8QFS - chains C and B of the 3 polymer chains in the assembly; structure by electron microscopy, 2.70 A resolution.

# Chain C
Protein: Elongation factor Tu
Organism: Escherichia coli 'BL21-Gold(DE3)pLysS AG'
UniProt: E2QJ06 (E2QJ06_ECOLX); residues 1-394 here = UniProt positions 1-394
Amino-acid sequence (394 residues; each row starts with the number of its first residue):
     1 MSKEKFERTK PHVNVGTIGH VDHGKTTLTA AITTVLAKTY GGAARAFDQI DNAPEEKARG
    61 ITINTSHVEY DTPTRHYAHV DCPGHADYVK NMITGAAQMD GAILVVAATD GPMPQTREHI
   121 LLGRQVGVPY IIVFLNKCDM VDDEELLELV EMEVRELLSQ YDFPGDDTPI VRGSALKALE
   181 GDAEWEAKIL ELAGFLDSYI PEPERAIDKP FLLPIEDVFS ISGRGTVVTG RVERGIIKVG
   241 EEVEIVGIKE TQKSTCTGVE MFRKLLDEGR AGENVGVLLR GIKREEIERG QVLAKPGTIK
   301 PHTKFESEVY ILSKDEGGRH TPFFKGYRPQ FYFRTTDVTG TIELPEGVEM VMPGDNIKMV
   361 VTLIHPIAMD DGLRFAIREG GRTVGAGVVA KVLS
Unresolved in the structure: 1
Ion coordination: Mg2+: Thr26, Thr62 (together with GTP)
Small-molecule neighbours: GTP (guanosine-5'-triphosphate): Val21, Asp22, His23, Gly24, Lys25, Thr26, Thr27, Phe47, Gly60, Ile61, Thr62, Cys82, Pro83, Gly84, His85, Asn136, Lys137, Asp139, Met140, Ser174, Ala175, Leu176, Lys177

# Chain B
Molecule: tRNA
Organism: Escherichia coli 'BL21-Gold(DE3)pLysS AG'
Sequence (76 nucleotides; numbered 1 to 76; the number before each row is that of its first residue):
     1 GCCCGGAUAG CUCAGUCGGU AGAGCAGGGG AUUGAAAAUC CCCGUGXCCU UGGUUCGAUU
    61 CCGAGUCCGG GCACCA
Unresolved in the structure: 28-42
Modified positions: 4SU (4-thiouridine-5'-monophosphate) at position 8, H2U (5,6-dihydrouridine-5'-monophosphate) at position 16, H2U (5,6-dihydrouridine-5'-monophosphate) at position 20, 3AU (3-[(3S)-3-amino-3-carboxypropyl]uridine 5'-(dihydrogen phosphate)) at position 47, 5MU (5-methyluridine 5'-monophosphate) at position 54, PSU (pseudouridine-5'-monophosphate) at position 55

# Chain C / chain B interface
Pairs across the interface (51; chain C residue first):
  Pro54(C) - A73(B)  phosphate contact
  Pro54(C) - C74(B)  phosphate contact
  Glu55(C) - G1(B)  base contact
  Glu55(C) - C2(B)  sugar contact
  Glu55(C) - A73(B)  hydrogen bond to the sugar
  Arg59(C) - C2(B)  hydrogen bond to the phosphate
  Ile63(C) - C2(B)  sugar contact
  Asn64(C) - G1(B)  hydrogen bond to the sugar
  Tyr88(C) - C2(B)  phosphate contact
  Tyr88(C) - C3(B)  phosphate contact
  Lys90(C) - G1(B)  salt bridge to the phosphate
  Lys90(C) - C2(B)  salt bridge to the phosphate
  Asn91(C) - G1(B)  sugar contact
  Asn91(C) - C2(B)  hydrogen bond to the phosphate
  Phe219(C) - C75(B)  sugar contact
  Ser220(C) - C75(B)  base contact
  Ile221(C) - C75(B)  phosphate contact
  Ile221(C) - A76(B)  base contact
  Arg224(C) - A76(B)  base contact
  Val227(C) - A76(B)  base contact
  Gly258(C) - A76(B)  base contact
  Glu260(C) - A76(B)  hydrogen bond to the sugar
  Phe262(C) - A76(B)  sugar contact
  Arg263(C) - A76(B)  salt bridge to the phosphate
  Gly276(C) - A76(B)  base contact
  Leu278(C) - A76(B)  base contact
  Arg284(C) - A73(B)  base contact
  Arg284(C) - C74(B)  hydrogen bond to the base
  Arg289(C) - G1(B)  salt bridge to the phosphate
  Arg319(C) - G52(B)  hydrogen bond to the sugar
  Arg319(C) - G53(B)  salt bridge to the phosphate
  His320(C) - G53(B)  hydrogen bond to the phosphate
  His320(C) - 5MU_54(B)  salt bridge to the phosphate
  Thr321(C) - G53(B)  hydrogen bond to the phosphate
  Gly326(C) - U51(B)  phosphate contact
  Tyr327(C) - U51(B)  sugar contact
  Arg328(C) - U50(B)  hydrogen bond to the sugar
  Arg328(C) - U51(B)  hydrogen bond to the sugar
  Gln330(C) - G65(B)  hydrogen bond to the phosphate
  Gln330(C) - U66(B)  phosphate contact
  Thr339(C) - G65(B)  hydrogen bond to the sugar
  Thr339(C) - U66(B)  sugar contact
  Ile364(C) - U66(B)  sugar contact
  His365(C) - U66(B)  phosphate contact
  His365(C) - C67(B)  salt bridge to the phosphate
  Glu379(C) - G52(B)  hydrogen bond to the sugar
  Glu379(C) - G63(B)  hydrogen bond to the base
  Gly380(C) - G63(B)  hydrogen bond to the sugar
  Gly380(C) - A64(B)  sugar contact
  Gly381(C) - G63(B)  sugar contact
  Gly381(C) - A64(B)  sugar contact
Also at the interface, not in a pair above, chain C (40 interface residues in all): Ala53, Thr229, Val259, Met261, Val277, Pro322

# In short
Chain C and chain B form an interface of 40 and 17 residues respectively, with 16 hydrogen bonds and 7 salt
bridges. Polar contacts include Arg284(C)-C74(B), Glu379(C)-G63(B) and Glu55(C)-A73(B). Bound to chain C: GTP.
Thr26(C) and Thr62(C) coordinate Mg2+.
Here chain C is Elongation factor Tu and chain B is tRNA, both from Escherichia coli 'BL21-Gold(DE3)pLysS AG'.
Entry 8QFS (Cryo-EM structure of SidH from Legionella pneumophila) was determined by electron microscopy,
deposited together with 8QHC.
